PDB entry 2F32 | X-ray diffraction, 1.80 A resolution | chain A

[Chain A]
Protein: Lysozyme
Organism: Enterobacteria phage T4
Notes: EC 3.2.1.17
UniProt: P00720 (LYS_BPT4); aligned to UniProt positions 1-175 over residues 1-175 (the alignment contains insertions or deletions, so no single offset holds)
Chain sequence (175 residues; numbered 1 to 175; the number before each row is that of its first residue):
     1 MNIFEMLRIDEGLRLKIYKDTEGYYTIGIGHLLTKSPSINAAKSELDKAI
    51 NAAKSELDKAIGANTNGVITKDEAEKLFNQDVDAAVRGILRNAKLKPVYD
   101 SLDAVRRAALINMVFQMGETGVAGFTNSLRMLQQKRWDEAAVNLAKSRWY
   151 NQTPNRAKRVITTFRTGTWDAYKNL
Sequence notes: engineered mutation I39 (Leu in P00720), A63 (Arg52 in P00720), T65 (Cys54 in P00720), A108 (Cys97 in P00720); insertion (40-45, 47-50)
Ligand contacts: N-ethylguanidine (EGD): I61, A63, N64, T65, V68, I69, E73
Swiss-Prot annotation at these positions:
  - active site (Proton donor/acceptor): E11, D20
  - binding site (substrate): L32

[In short]
Bound to chain A: N-ethylguanidine. UniProt lists active-site residues E11 and D20 and substrate-binding
residue L32.
Chain A is Lysozyme (Enterobacteria phage T4); the structure, Xray crystal structure of lysozyme mutant
L20/R63A liganded to ethylguanidinium, was determined by X-ray diffraction together with 2F2Q and 2F47 from
the same study.
